5N28 - chains A and D of the 6 polymer chains in the assembly; structure by X-ray diffraction, 2.80 A resolution.

== Chain A (and D) ==
Name: Methyl-coenzyme M reductase subunit alpha
Source organism: Methanotorris formicicus Mc-S-70
Notes: EC 2.8.4.1; chain D of this document is another copy of the same molecule, construct and numbering; everything in this record applies to it too
UniProt: H1KXL5 (H1KXL5_9EURY); residue numbers follow UniProt; this construct covers 1-552
Chain sequence (552 residues; each row starts with the number of its first residue):
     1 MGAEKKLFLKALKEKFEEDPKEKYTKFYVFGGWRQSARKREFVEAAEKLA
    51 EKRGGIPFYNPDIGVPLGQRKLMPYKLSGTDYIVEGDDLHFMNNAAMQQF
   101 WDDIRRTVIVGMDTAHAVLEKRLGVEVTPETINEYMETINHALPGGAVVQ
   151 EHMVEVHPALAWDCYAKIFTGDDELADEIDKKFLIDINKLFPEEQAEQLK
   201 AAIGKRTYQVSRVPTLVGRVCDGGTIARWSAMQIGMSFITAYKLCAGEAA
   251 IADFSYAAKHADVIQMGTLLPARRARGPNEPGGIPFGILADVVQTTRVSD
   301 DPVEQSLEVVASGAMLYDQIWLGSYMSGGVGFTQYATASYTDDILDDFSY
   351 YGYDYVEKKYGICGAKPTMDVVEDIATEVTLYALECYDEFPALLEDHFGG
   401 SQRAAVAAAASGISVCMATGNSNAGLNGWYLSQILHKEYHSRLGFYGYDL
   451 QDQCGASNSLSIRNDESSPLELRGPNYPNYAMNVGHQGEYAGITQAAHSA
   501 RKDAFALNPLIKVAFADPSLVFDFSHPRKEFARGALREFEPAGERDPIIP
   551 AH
Unresolved in the structure: 1-3, 552 (chain D: 1-4, 552)
Modified residues: His260 (N1-methylated histidine; MHS); Arg274 (5-methyl-arginine; AGM); Gln402 (2-methyl-glutamine; MGN); Trp429 (6-hydroxytryptophan; TRX); Gly447 (thioglycin; GL3)
Bound ions: factor 430 Ni near Gln150 (its only coordinating residue here); K+: Gly218, Arg219, Cys221 (shared with Gly218(D), Arg219(D), Cys221(D) of chain D)
Residues lining bound ligands:
  - 1-thioethanesulfonic acid (COM): Tyr335, Phe445, Tyr446
  - factor 430 (F43), molecule 1: Gly146, Ala147, Val148, Val149, Gln150, Met153, Val154, Met232, Gln233, Met236, Ile239, Ala246
  - factor 430 (F43), molecule 2: Gly328, Gly329, Val330, Gly331, Phe332, Thr333, Gln334, Tyr335, Phe398, Gly399, Ser401, Gln402, Gly444, Phe445
  - Coenzyme B (TP7), molecule 1: Arg228, Lys259, His260
  - Coenzyme B (TP7), molecule 2: Arg273, Leu322, Met326, Ser327, Phe332, Phe445, Ala481, Met482, Asn483, Val484

== Chain A / chain D interface ==
Pairs across the interface (238; chain A residue first):
  Lys39(A) with Met153(D), hydrogen bond (side chain-backbone); Glu155(D), salt bridge
  Glu41(A) with His157(D), salt bridge
  Phe42(A) with Glu155(D); His157(D); Pro158(D)
  Ala45(A) with His157(D)
  Leu49(A) with Pro158(D); Ala159(D), hydrophobic; Trp162(D), hydrophobic
  Lys52(A) with Trp162(D); Glu540(D), salt bridge
  Arg53(A) with Asn140(D); Ala161(D); Trp162(D), hydrogen bond (side chain-backbone); Cys164(D), hydrogen bond (side chain-backbone); Tyr165(D)
  Gly55(A) with Lys182(D)
  Ile56(A) with Asn140(D); Lys167(D); Lys182(D); Ser519(D)
  Pro57(A) with Asn140(D); Lys182(D); Phe183(D)
  Phe58(A) with Asn140(D); Pro144(D), hydrophobic; Pro158(D); Ala161(D); Trp162(D), hydrophobic
  Tyr59(A) with His141(D); Glu155(D), hydrogen bond; Pro158(D), hydrophobic
  Asn60(A) with His141(D), hydrogen bond (backbone-side chain)
  Ile63(A) with Glu137(D); Thr138(D); His141(D); Ala147(D)
  Gly64(A) with Val148(D); Thr240(D)
  Val65(A) with Val148(D), hydrogen bond (backbone-backbone); Val149(D); Gln150(D)
  Pro66(A) with Glu151(D)
  Leu67(A) with Gln150(D); Glu151(D); His152(D); Met153(D); Glu155(D)
  Gly68(A) with Glu151(D), hydrogen bond (backbone-side chain)
  Gln69(A) with Glu151(D)
  Arg70(A) with Glu151(D); His152(D), hydrogen bond
  Lys71(A) with His152(D)
  Leu72(A) with Glu151(D); His152(D)
  Met73(A) with His152(D), hydrogen bond (backbone-side chain)
  Tyr75(A) with His152(D)
  Gly86(A) with Val154(D)
  Asp87(A) with Val154(D); Glu155(D), hydrogen bond (side chain-backbone)
  His90(A) with Val154(D); Val156(D)
  Phe91(A) with Val220(D), hydrophobic
  Met92(A) with Val156(D), hydrophobic; Leu160(D); Leu216(D); Val217(D), hydrophobic; Ile548(D)
  Asn93(A) with Glu155(D), hydrogen bond (side chain-backbone); Val156(D); His157(D), hydrogen bond (side chain-backbone); Leu160(D); Ile548(D)
  Ala95(A) with Ile549(D), hydrophobic
  Gln98(A) with Val220(D); Arg545(D), hydrogen bond
  Trp101(A) with Val220(D), hydrogen bond (side chain-backbone)
  Arg105(A) with Arg219(D), hydrogen bond (side chain-backbone); Val220(D), hydrogen bond (side chain-backbone); Cys221(D), hydrogen bond (side chain-backbone)
  Glu137(A) with Ile63(D)
  Asn140(A) with Ile56(D); Pro57(D); Phe58(D)
  His141(A) with Tyr59(D); Asn60(D), hydrogen bond (side chain-backbone); Ile63(D)
  Pro144(A) with Phe58(D), hydrophobic
  Gly146(A) with Val330(D)
  Ala147(A) with Ile63(D)
  Val148(A) with Gly64(D); Val65(D), hydrogen bond (backbone-backbone)
  Val149(A) with Val65(D)
  Gln150(A) with Val65(D); Leu67(D)
  Glu151(A) with Pro66(D); Leu67(D); Gly68(D), hydrogen bond (side chain-backbone); Gln69(D), hydrogen bond (side chain-backbone); Leu72(D)
  His152(A) with Leu67(D); Arg70(D); Met73(D), hydrogen bond (side chain-backbone); Tyr75(D); Gln334(D), hydrogen bond (backbone-side chain)
  Met153(A) with Lys39(D), hydrogen bond (backbone-side chain); Leu67(D)
  Val154(A) with Gly86(D); Asp87(D); His90(D); Val330(D); Thr333(D)
  Glu155(A) with Lys39(D), salt bridge; Phe42(D); Tyr59(D), hydrogen bond; Leu67(D); Asp87(D), hydrogen bond (backbone-side chain); Asn93(D), hydrogen bond (backbone-side chain)
  Val156(A) with His90(D); Met92(D), hydrophobic; Asn93(D)
  His157(A) with Glu41(D), salt bridge; Phe42(D); Asn93(D), hydrogen bond (backbone-side chain); Arg537(D)
  Pro158(A) with Phe42(D); Leu49(D); Phe58(D); Tyr59(D), hydrophobic
  Ala159(A) with Leu49(D), hydrophobic
  Leu160(A) with Met92(D); Asn93(D)
  Ala161(A) with Phe58(D)
  Trp162(A) with Arg53(D), hydrogen bond (backbone-side chain); Phe58(D), hydrophobic
  Cys164(A) with Arg53(D)
  Lys167(A) with Ile56(D)
  Lys182(A) with Ile56(D); Pro57(D)
  Phe183(A) with Pro57(D)
  Leu216(A) with Met92(D); Arg219(D)
  Gly218(A) with Arg219(D)
  Arg219(A) with Arg105(D), hydrogen bond (backbone-side chain); Leu216(D); Gly218(D); Arg219(D); Val220(D); Arg545(D)
  Val220(A) with Phe91(D), hydrophobic; Met92(D), hydrophobic; Gln98(D); Trp101(D), hydrogen bond (backbone-side chain); Arg105(D), hydrogen bond (backbone-side chain); Arg219(D); Tyr325(D)
  Cys221(A) with Arg105(D), hydrogen bond (backbone-side chain); Ser324(D), hydrogen bond; Tyr325(D)
  Asp222(A) with Arg276(D), salt bridge; Tyr325(D)
  Gly224(A) with Arg276(D)
  Thr225(A) with Arg276(D), hydrogen bond; Ser324(D); Tyr325(D)
  Arg228(A) with Arg273(D), hydrogen bond (side chain-backbone); Arg274(D); Arg276(D); Tyr325(D); Met326(D); Ser327(D)
  Trp229(A) with Ser324(D); Ser327(D), hydrogen bond (backbone-backbone); Gly328(D); Gly329(D)
  Met232(A) with Ser327(D); Gly328(D)
  Gln233(A) with Gly329(D)
  Thr240(A) with Gly64(D)
  Arg273(A) with Arg228(D), hydrogen bond (backbone-side chain)
  Arg274(A) with Arg228(D)
  Ala275(A) with Arg276(D); Gly277(D), hydrogen bond (backbone-backbone)
  Arg276(A) with Asp222(D), salt bridge; Gly224(D); Thr225(D), hydrogen bond; Arg228(D); Ala275(D)
  Gly277(A) with Ala275(D), hydrogen bond (backbone-backbone)
  Ser324(A) with Cys221(D), hydrogen bond; Thr225(D); Trp229(D)
  Tyr325(A) with Val220(D); Cys221(D); Asp222(D); Thr225(D); Arg228(D)
  Met326(A) with Arg228(D)
  Ser327(A) with Arg228(D); Trp229(D), hydrogen bond (backbone-backbone); Met232(D)
  Gly328(A) with Trp229(D); Met232(D)
  Gly329(A) with Trp229(D); Gln233(D)
  Val330(A) with Gly146(D); Val154(D)
  Thr333(A) with Val154(D)
  Gln334(A) with His152(D), hydrogen bond (side chain-backbone); Val154(D)
  Arg537(A) with His157(D); Pro547(D), hydrogen bond (side chain-backbone); Ile548(D); Pro550(D)
  Phe539(A) with Ile549(D); Pro550(D)
  Pro541(A) with Arg545(D); Ile549(D)
  Ala542(A) with Arg545(D), hydrogen bond (backbone-side chain)
  Glu544(A) with Glu544(D); Arg545(D), salt bridge; Asp546(D)
  Arg545(A) with Gln98(D), hydrogen bond; Arg219(D); Pro541(D); Ala542(D), hydrogen bond (side chain-backbone); Glu544(D), salt bridge
  Asp546(A) with Glu544(D); Asp546(D)
  Pro547(A) with Arg537(D), hydrogen bond (backbone-side chain)
  Ile548(A) with Met92(D); Asn93(D); Arg537(D)
  Ile549(A) with Pro541(D); Glu544(D)
  Pro550(A) with Arg537(D); Phe539(D)
Also at the interface, not in a pair above, chain A (110 interface residues in all): Ala46, Pro61, Asn94, Asp102, Thr138, Gly145, Tyr165, Val217, Leu269, Ile320, Phe398, Gly543
Also at the interface, not in a pair above, chain D (110 interface residues in all): Ala45, Gly55, Lys71, Asn94, Ala95, Asp102, Gly145, Leu269, Ile320, Phe398, Glu538, Gly543

== Summary ==
Chain A and chain D each contribute 110 residues to their interface, with 49 hydrogen bonds and 9 salt
bridges. Polar contacts include Lys39(A)-Glu155(D), Glu41(A)-His157(D) and Lys52(A)-Glu540(D). Ligands of
chain A: 1-thioethanesulfonic acid, Coenzyme B and factor 430.
Chain A and chain D are both Methyl-coenzyme M reductase subunit alpha (Methanotorris formicicus Mc-S-70); the
structure, Methyl-coenzyme M reductase III from methanotorris formicicus monoclinic form, was determined by
X-ray diffraction together with 5N1Q and 5N2A from the same study.
